Entry 4W8N (X-ray diffraction, 2.90 A resolution); this record covers chains A and C of the 6 polymer chains in the assembly.

Chain A (and C):
Name: Hemagglutinin
Source organism: Influenza A virus
Notes: chain C of this document is another copy of the same molecule, construct and numbering; everything in this record applies to it too
Reference sequence: A9YN66 (A9YN66_9INFA); residues 1-325 here correspond to UniProt positions 16-340 (UniProt number = residue number + 15)
Chain sequence (330 residues; numbered -4 to 325; the number before each row is that of its first residue; numbers below 1 keep their minus sign (Ala-4 is residue -4)):
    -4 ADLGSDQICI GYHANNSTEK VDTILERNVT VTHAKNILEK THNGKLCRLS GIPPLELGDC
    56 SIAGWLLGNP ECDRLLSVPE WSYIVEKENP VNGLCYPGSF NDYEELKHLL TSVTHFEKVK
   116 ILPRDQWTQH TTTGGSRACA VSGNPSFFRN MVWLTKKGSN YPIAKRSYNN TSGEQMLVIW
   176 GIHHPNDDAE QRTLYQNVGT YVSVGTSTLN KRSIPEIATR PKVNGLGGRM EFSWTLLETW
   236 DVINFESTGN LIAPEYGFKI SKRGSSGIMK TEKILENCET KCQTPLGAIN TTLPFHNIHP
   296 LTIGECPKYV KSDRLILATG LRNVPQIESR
Unresolved in the structure: -4 to -1, 321-325 (chain C: -4 to -1)
Sequence notes: expression tag (-4 to 0)
Cystine bridges: Cys42-Cys273, Cys55-Cys67, Cys90-Cys134, Cys277-Cys301
Covalent attachments: N-acetylglucosamine (NAG) linked to Asn11, Asn23, Asn164
Reported in the primary citation:
  - post-translational modification sites: Asn11, Asn23, Asn164, Asn285
  - binding site for N-acetylglucosamine: Asn11

How chain A and chain C interact:
Residue-residue contacts - 22 pairs, chain A then chain C:
  Lys160(A) with Thr214(C), hydrogen bond
  Ser198(A) with Ala213(C)
  Gly200(A) with Pro216(C)
  Thr201(A) with Pro216(C); Arg224(C), hydrogen bond (backbone-side chain)
  Ser202(A) with Pro216(C); Val218(C); Arg224(C), hydrogen bond (backbone-side chain)
  Asn205(A) with His179(C); Glu211(C); Arg215(C), hydrogen bond
  Lys206(A) with Glu211(C)
  Arg207(A) with Glu211(C), hydrogen bond (backbone-side chain); Ile212(C), hydrogen bond (side chain-backbone)
  Asp236(A) with Pro216(C)
  Val237(A) with Pro216(C)
  Asn239(A) with Thr214(C); Arg215(C); Pro216(C)
  Glu241(A) with Ile212(C); Ala213(C); Thr214(C)

In short:
Chain A and chain C form an interface of 12 and 9 residues respectively; the contacts include 1 covalent bond
and 6 hydrogen bonds. Among the polar pairs are Lys160(A)-Thr214(C), Thr201(A)-Arg224(C) and
Ser202(A)-Arg224(C). The paper reports a binding site for N-acetylglucosamine at Asn11(A); modification sites
Asn11(A), Asn23(A) and Asn164(A) among others.
Chain A and chain C are both Hemagglutinin (Influenza A virus); the structure, The crystal structure of
hemagglutinin from a swine influenza virus (A/swine/Missouri/2124514/2006), was determined by X-ray
diffraction.
